9DXM - chains A and B; structure by electron microscopy, 3.20 A resolution.

[Chain A]
Molecule: Protein MSN5
From: Saccharomyces cerevisiae
Reference sequence: P52918 (MSN5_YEAST); residue numbers follow UniProt; this construct covers 1-1224
Amino-acid sequence (1230 residues; row label = number of the first residue in the row):
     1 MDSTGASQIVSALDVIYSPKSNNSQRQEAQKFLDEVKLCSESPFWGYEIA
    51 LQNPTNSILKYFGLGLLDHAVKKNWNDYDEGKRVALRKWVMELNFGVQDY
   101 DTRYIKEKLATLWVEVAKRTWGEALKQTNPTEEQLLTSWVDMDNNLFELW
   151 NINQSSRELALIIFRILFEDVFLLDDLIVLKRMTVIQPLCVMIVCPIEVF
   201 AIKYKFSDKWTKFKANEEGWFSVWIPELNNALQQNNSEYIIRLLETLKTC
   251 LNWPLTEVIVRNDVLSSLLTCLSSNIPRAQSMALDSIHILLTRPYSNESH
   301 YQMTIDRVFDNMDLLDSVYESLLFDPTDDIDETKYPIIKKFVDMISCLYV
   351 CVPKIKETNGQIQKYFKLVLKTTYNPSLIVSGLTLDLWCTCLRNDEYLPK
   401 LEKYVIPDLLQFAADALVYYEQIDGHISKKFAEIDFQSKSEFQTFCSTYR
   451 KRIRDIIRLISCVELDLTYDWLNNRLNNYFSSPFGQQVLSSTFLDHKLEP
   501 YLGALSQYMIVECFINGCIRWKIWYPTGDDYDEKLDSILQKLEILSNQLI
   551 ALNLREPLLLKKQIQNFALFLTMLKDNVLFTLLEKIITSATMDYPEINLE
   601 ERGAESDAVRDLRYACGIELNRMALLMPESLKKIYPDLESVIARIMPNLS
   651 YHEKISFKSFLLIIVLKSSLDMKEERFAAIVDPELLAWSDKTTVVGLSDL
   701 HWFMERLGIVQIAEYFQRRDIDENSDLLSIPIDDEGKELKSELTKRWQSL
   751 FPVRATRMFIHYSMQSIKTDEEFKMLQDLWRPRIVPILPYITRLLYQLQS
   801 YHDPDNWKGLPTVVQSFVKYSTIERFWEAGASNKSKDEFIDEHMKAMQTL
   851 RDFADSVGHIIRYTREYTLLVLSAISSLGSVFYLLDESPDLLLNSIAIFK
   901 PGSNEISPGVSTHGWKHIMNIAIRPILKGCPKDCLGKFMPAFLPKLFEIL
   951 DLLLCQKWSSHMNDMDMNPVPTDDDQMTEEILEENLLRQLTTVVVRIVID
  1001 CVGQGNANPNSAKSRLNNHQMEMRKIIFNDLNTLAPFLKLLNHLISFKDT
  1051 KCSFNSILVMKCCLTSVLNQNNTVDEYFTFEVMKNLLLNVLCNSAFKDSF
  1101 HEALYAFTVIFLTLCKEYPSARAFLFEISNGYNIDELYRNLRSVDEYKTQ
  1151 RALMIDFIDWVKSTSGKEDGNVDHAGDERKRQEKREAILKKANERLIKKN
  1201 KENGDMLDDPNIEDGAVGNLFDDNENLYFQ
Disordered / not traced: 1-4, 827-844, 962-977, 1006-1014, 1070-1071, 1087-1100, 1117-1230
Sequence notes: expression tag (1225-1230)

[Chain B]
Molecule: GTP-binding nuclear protein GSP1/CNR1
From: Saccharomyces cerevisiae
Reference sequence: P32835 (GSP1_YEAST); residues 2-179 here = UniProt positions 2-179
Amino-acid sequence (186 residues; numbered 0 to 185; the number before each row is that of its first residue; numbering starts at 0):
     0 MASAPAANGEVPTFKLVLVGDGGTGKTTFVKRHLTGEFEKKYIATIGVEV
    50 HPLSFYTNFGEIKFDVWDTAGLEKFGGLRDGYYINAQCAIIMFDVTSRIT
   100 YKNVPNWHRDLVRVCENIPIVLCGNKVDVKERKVKAKTITFHRKKNLQYY
   150 DISAKSNYNFEKPFLWLARKLAGNPQLEFVENLYFQ
Disordered / not traced: 0-9, 181-185
Sequence notes: expression tag (0-1, 180-185); engineered mutation Leu71 (Gln in P32835)
Swiss-Prot annotation at these positions:
  - region: Lys39 to Val47 (Switch-I), Gly70 to Gln86 (Switch-II)
  - binding site (GTP): Asp20 to Thr27, Gly70, Asn124 to Asp127, Ser152 to Lys154
  - modified residue: Ser2 (N-acetylserine)
Bound ions: Mg2+: Thr26, Thr44 (together with GTP)
Ligand contacts: GTP (guanosine-5'-triphosphate): Asp20, Gly21, Gly22, Thr23, Gly24, Lys25, Thr26, Thr27, Phe37, Glu38, Lys39, Lys40, Tyr41, Ile42, Ala43, Thr44, Thr68, Ala69, Gly70, Leu71, Asn124, Lys125, Asp127, Val128, Ser152, Ala153, Lys154

[Interface between chain A and chain B]
Residue-residue contacts - 34 pairs, chain A then chain B:
  Ile16(A) with Trp66(B)
  Tyr17(A) with Leu77(B); Gly80(B), hydrogen bond (side chain-backbone); Tyr81(B); Ile83(B)
  Asn23(A) with Glu48(B), hydrogen bond; Val49(B), hydrogen bond (side chain-backbone); His50(B)
  Arg26(A) with Val49(B)
  Gln27(A) with Ile45(B), hydrogen bond (side chain-backbone)
  Gln30(A) with Gly76(B); Leu77(B); Tyr81(B), hydrogen bond
  Asp34(A) with Gly76(B)
  Lys37(A) with Gly76(B), hydrogen bond (side chain-backbone)
  Ile58(A) with Ile83(B), hydrophobic
  Tyr61(A) with Asp79(B), hydrogen bond; Val113(B)
  Arg103(A) with Glu115(B), salt bridge
  Tyr104(A) with Ile83(B); Val113(B)
  Glu107(A) with Arg112(B); Glu115(B)
  Lys108(A) with Asp79(B), salt bridge
  Thr111(A) with Arg112(B)
  Glu169(A) with Arg108(B), salt bridge
  Asp170(A) with Arg108(B), salt bridge
  Leu174(A) with Arg108(B)
  Arg278(A) with Asn116(B)
  Asp329(A) with Pro174(B)
  Pro336(A) with Asn145(B)
  Gln437(A) with Tyr148(B); Tyr149(B); Asp150(B), hydrogen bond (side chain-backbone)
Interface residues without a listed pair, chain A (28 interface residues in all): Leu13, Leu33, Phe62, Ile166, Ile434, Asp435
Interface residues without a listed pair, chain B (26 interface residues in all): Gly46, Val47, Asn84, Arg142, Gln147

[In short]
Chain A and chain B form an interface of 28 and 26 residues respectively, with 8 hydrogen bonds and 4 salt
bridges. Polar pairs include Arg103(A)-Glu115(B), Lys108(A)-Asp79(B) and Glu169(A)-Arg108(B). Ligands of chain
B: GTP. Curated annotation (UniProt) lists 16 GTP-binding residues on chain B.
Here chain A is Protein MSN5 and chain B is GTP-binding nuclear protein GSP1/CNR1, both from Saccharomyces
cerevisiae. Entry 9DXM (Cryo-EM structure of yeast Exportin Msn5 bound to RanGTP and Pho4 (not modeled) (State
2-1)) was determined by electron microscopy (same publication as 9D43, 9D45 and 9DZ6).
